PDB entry 1AYY | X-ray diffraction, 2.32 A resolution | chains B and D of the 4 polymer chains in the assembly

Chain B (and D):
Molecule: Glycosylasparaginase
Organism: Elizabethkingia meningoseptica
Notes: EC 3.5.1.26; chain D of this document is another copy of the same molecule, construct and numbering; everything in this record applies to it too
UniProtKB: Q47898 (ASPG_FLAME); residues 152-295 here correspond to UniProt positions 197-340 (UniProt number = residue number + 45)
Amino-acid sequence (144 residues; numbered 152 to 295; the number before each row is that of its first residue):
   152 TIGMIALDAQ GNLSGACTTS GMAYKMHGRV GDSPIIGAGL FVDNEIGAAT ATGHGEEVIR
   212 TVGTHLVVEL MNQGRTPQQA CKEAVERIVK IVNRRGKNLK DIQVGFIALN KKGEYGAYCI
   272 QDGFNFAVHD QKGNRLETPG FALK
Unresolved in the structure: 295 (chain D: fully traced)
Swiss-Prot annotation at these positions:
  - active site: Thr152 (Nucleophile)
  - binding site (substrate): Arg180 to Asp183, Thr203 to Gly206

Interface between chain B and chain D:
Contacting residue pairs (22):
  Ile186(B) - Ile186(D)  hydrophobic
  Ile187(B) - Val213(D)
  Gly188(B) - Val213(D)
  Phe192(B) - Arg211(D)
  Phe192(B) - Val213(D)  hydrophobic
  Asp194(B) - Arg245(D)  salt bridge
  Ile210(B) - Ile187(D)
  Arg211(B) - Phe192(D)
  Thr212(B) - His216(D)
  Val213(B) - Ile187(D)
  Val213(B) - Phe192(D)  hydrophobic
  Val213(B) - Val213(D)  hydrophobic
  Val213(B) - His216(D)
  His216(B) - Val213(D)
  His216(B) - His216(D)
  Leu217(B) - Glu220(D)
  Glu220(B) - Gln224(D)
  Glu220(B) - Arg238(D)  salt bridge
  Asn223(B) - Arg238(D)
  Gln224(B) - Gln224(D)
  Arg238(B) - Glu220(D)  salt bridge
  Arg238(B) - Asn223(D)
Also at the interface, not in a pair above, chain B (16 interface residues in all): Glu196
Also at the interface, not in a pair above, chain D (15 interface residues in all): Gly188, Ile210, Thr212, Leu217

Overview:
16 residues of chain B face 15 of chain D across their interface; the contacts include 3 salt bridges. Polar
pairs include Asp194(B)-Arg245(D) and Glu220(B)-Arg238(D). From UniProt: active-site residue Thr152(B) and 8
substrate-binding residues on chain B.
Chain B and chain D are both Glycosylasparaginase (Elizabethkingia meningoseptica); the structure,
Glycosylasparaginase, was determined by X-ray diffraction.
